Entry 7CY6 (X-ray diffraction, 2.10 A resolution); this record covers chains A and D of the 3 polymer chains in the assembly.

Chain A:
Protein: Maltodextrin-binding protein, 5-methylcytosine-modifying enzyme 1
Source organism: Escherichia coli
Notes: EC 1.14.99.-
UniProtKB: chimeric construct of A0A376KDN7, A0A2K3D5Z7: residues -372 to -7 from A0A376KDN7 (A0A376KDN7_ECOLX) positions 27-392 (UniProt number = residue number + 399); residues 1-532 from A0A2K3D5Z7 positions 1-532 (same numbers)
Sequence (917 residues; row label = number of the first residue in the row; numbers below 1 keep their minus sign (Met-373 is residue -373)):
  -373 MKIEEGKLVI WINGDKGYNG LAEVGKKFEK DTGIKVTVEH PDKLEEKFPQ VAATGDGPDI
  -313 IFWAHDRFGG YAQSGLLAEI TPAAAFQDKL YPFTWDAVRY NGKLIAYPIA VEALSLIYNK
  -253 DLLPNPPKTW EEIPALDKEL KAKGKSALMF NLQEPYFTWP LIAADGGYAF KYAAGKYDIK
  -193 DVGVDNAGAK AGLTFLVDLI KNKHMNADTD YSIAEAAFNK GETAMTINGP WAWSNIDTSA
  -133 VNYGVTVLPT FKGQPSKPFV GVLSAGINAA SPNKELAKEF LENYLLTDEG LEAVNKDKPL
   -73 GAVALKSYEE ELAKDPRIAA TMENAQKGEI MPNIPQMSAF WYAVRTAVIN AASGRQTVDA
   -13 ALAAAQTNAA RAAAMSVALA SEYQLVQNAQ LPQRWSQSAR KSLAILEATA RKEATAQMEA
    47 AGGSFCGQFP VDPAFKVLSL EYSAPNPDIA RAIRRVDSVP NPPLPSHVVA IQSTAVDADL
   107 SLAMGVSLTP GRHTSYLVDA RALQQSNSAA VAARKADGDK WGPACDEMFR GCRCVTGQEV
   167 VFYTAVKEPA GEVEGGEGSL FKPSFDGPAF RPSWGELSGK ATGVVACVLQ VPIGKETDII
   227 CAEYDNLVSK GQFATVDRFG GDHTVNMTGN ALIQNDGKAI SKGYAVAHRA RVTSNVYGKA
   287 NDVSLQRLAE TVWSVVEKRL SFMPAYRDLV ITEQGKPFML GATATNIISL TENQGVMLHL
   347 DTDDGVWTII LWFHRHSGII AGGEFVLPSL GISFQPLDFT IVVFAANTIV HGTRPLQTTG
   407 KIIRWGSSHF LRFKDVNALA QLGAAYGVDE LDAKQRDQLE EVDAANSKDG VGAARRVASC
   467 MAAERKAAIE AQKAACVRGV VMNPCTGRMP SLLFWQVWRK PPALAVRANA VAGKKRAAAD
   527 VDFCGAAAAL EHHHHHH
Not modelled in the structure: -373 to -372, 177-184, 509-543
Differences from the reference sequence: initiating methionine (-373); engineered mutation Ala-291 (Asp108 in A0A376KDN7), Ala-290 (Lys109 in A0A376KDN7), Ala-201 (Glu198 in A0A376KDN7), Ala-200 (Asn199 in A0A376KDN7), Ala-134 (Lys265 in A0A376KDN7), Ala-11 (Lys388 in A0A376KDN7), Ala-10 (Asp389 in A0A376KDN7); linker (-6 to 0); expression tag (533-543)
Bound ions: Fe2+: His345, Asp347, His397
Curated features (UniProtKB/Swiss-Prot):
  - binding site (L-ascorbate): Ser335 to Thr337, His397 to Thr399
  - binding site (Fe cation): His345, Asp347, His397
What the authors report for this chain:
  - binding site for the 14-nt DNA strand (chain D): Arg244, Lys264, Tyr270, Arg275, Asp350, Phe416, Arg418
  - binding site for the 14-nt DNA strand: Asn261, Arg471, Lys479
  - conformationally variable residues (order/disorder transition): Arg244 to His249
  - mutagenesis - R244A, F245A, H249A, Y270A, T337A, H345A, D347N, D350N, W358A, T399A, R418A, S465A, R471A: abolished catalytic activity
  - mutagenesis - N261A, K264A, R275A (>30-fold), S335A, V342A, F416A, K420A (>30-fold), R461A, K472A (>30-fold), R484A (>30-fold), R494A (>30-fold): decreased catalytic activity
  - catalytic residues: Arg244
  - specificity-determining residues: Trp358 (proposed by the authors, not directly observed)

Chain D:
Molecule: 14-nt DNA strand
Sequence (14 nucleotides; each row starts with the number of its first residue):
     1 CCCGCGCGGG ATGT
Not modelled in the structure: 8-14
Modified residues: 5CM (5-methyl-2'-deoxy-cytidine-5'-monophosphate) at position 3

Interface between chain A and chain D:
Contacting residue pairs (26; chain A residue first):
  Ala240(A) - DC5(D)  phosphate contact
  Val242(A) - 5CM_3(D)  phosphate contact
  Val242(A) - DG4(D)  phosphate contact
  Asp243(A) - 5CM_3(D)  phosphate contact
  Arg244(A) - 5CM_3(D)  hydrogen bond to the base
  Phe245(A) - 5CM_3(D)  hydrogen bond to the phosphate
  Met253(A) - 5CM_3(D)  sugar contact
  Ile259(A) - DG4(D)  phosphate contact
  Ile259(A) - DC5(D)  phosphate contact
  Asn261(A) - DG4(D)  base contact
  Asp262(A) - DC5(D)  sugar contact
  Lys264(A) - DC5(D)  phosphate contact
  Lys264(A) - DG6(D)  salt bridge to the phosphate
  Tyr270(A) - DG4(D)  hydrogen bond to the phosphate
  Tyr270(A) - DC5(D)  phosphate contact
  Ala271(A) - DC5(D)  hydrogen bond to the phosphate
  Ala271(A) - DG6(D)  phosphate contact
  Arg275(A) - DG6(D)  salt bridge to the phosphate
  Ser335(A) - 5CM_3(D)  base contact
  Asp347(A) - 5CM_3(D)  hydrogen bond to the base
  Asp350(A) - 5CM_3(D)  hydrogen bond to the base
  Phe416(A) - 5CM_3(D)  base contact
  Arg418(A) - 5CM_3(D)  hydrogen bond to the base
  Arg418(A) - DG4(D)  salt bridge to the phosphate
  Asn452(A) - DC7(D)  phosphate contact
  Val457(A) - DC7(D)  sugar contact
Also at the interface, not in a pair above, chain A (23 interface residues in all): Asp-332, Gly246, Ser414
Also at the interface, not in a pair above, chain D (6 interface residues in all): DC1

Overview:
23 residues of chain A and 6 residues of chain D are in contact; the contacts include 7 hydrogen bonds and 3
salt bridges. Among the polar pairs are Arg244(A)-5CM_3(D), Asp347(A)-5CM_3(D) and Asp350(A)-5CM_3(D). From
the paper: the catalytic residue Arg244(A); R244A, F245A and H249A of chain A, among others, abolish catalytic
activity; 24 substitutions were tested in all.
Here chain A is Maltodextrin-binding protein, 5-methylcytosine-modifying enzyme 1 (Escherichia coli) and chain
D is a 14-nt DNA strand. Entry 7CY6 (Crystal Structure of CMD1 in complex with 5mC-DNA) was determined by
X-ray diffraction together with 7CY4, 7CY5, 7CY7 and 7CY8 from the same study.
